Entry 1UPB (X-ray diffraction, 2.35 A resolution); this record covers chains B and D of the 4 polymer chains in the assembly.

== Chain B (and D) ==
Molecule: Carboxyethylarginine synthase
Source organism: Streptomyces clavuligerus
Notes: chain D of this document is another copy of the same molecule, construct and numbering; everything in this record applies to it too
UniProt: Q9LCV9 (Q9LCV9); numbering as in UniProt (aligned over 1-573)
Amino-acid sequence (573 residues; numbered 1 to 573; the number before each row is that of its first residue):
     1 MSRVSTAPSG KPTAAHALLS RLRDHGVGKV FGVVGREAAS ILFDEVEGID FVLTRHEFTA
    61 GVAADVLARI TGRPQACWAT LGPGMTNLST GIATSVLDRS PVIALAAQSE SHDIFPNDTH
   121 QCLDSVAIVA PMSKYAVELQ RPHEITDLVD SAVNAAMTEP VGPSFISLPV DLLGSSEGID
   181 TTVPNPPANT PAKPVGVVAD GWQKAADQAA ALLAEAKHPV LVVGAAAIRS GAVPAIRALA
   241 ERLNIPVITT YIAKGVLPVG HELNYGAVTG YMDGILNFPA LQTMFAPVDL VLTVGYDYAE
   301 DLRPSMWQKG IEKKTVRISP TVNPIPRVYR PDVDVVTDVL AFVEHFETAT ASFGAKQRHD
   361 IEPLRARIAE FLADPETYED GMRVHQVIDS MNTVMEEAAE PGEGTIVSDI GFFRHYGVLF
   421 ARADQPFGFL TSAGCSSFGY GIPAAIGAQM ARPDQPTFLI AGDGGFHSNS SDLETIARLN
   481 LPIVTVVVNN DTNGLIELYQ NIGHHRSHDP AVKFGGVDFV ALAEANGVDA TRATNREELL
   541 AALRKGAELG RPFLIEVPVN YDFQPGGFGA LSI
Not modelled in the structure: 1-11, 182-183, 573 (chain D: 1-11, 182-184, 573)
Ion coordination: Mg2+: Asp463, Asn490, Thr492 (together with thiamine diphosphate)
Small-molecule neighbours:
  - thiamine diphosphate (TPP), molecule 1: Val33, Val34, Gly35, Glu57, Thr80, Pro83, Gly84, Asn87, Gln121
  - thiamine diphosphate (TPP), molecule 2: Ile410, Gly411, Phe412, Phe413, Ser436, Ser437, Phe438, Gly462, Asp463, Gly464, Gly465, Asn490, Thr492, Asn493, Gly494, Leu495, Ile496, Tyr561
Swiss-Prot annotation at these positions:
  - binding site (substrate): Tyr271, Asp301, Arg414, His415, Leu571
  - binding site (thiamine diphosphate): Ile410 to Phe413, Ser436 to Phe438, Gly464, Gly465, Asn490 to Leu495, Tyr561
  - binding site (Mg(2+)): Asp463, Asn490, Thr492

== How chain B and chain D interact ==
Contacting residue pairs (35):
  Arg21(B) - Arg330(D)
  Arg141(B) - Arg327(D)
  Glu144(B) - Arg327(D)  salt bridge
  Asp147(B) - Arg327(D)  salt bridge
  Asp147(B) - Arg330(D)
  Leu148(B) - Arg327(D)
  Asp150(B) - Arg330(D)  salt bridge
  Ser151(B) - Pro326(D)
  Asn154(B) - Val322(D)
  Asn154(B) - Asn323(D)
  Pro186(B) - Arg330(D)
  Ala192(B) - Asp200(D)
  Lys193(B) - Asp200(D)  salt bridge
  Val195(B) - Val197(D)  hydrophobic
  Val195(B) - Val198(D)
  Gly196(B) - Val197(D)
  Gly196(B) - Val198(D)  hydrogen bond (backbone-backbone)
  Val197(B) - Val195(D)  hydrophobic
  Val197(B) - Gly196(D)
  Val198(B) - Val195(D)
  Val198(B) - Gly196(D)  hydrogen bond (backbone-backbone)
  Val198(B) - Val198(D)  hydrophobic
  Asp200(B) - Lys193(D)  salt bridge
  Val322(B) - Asn154(D)
  Val322(B) - Thr158(D)
  Asn323(B) - Asn154(D)
  Pro326(B) - Ser151(D)
  Arg327(B) - Arg141(D)
  Arg327(B) - Glu144(D)  salt bridge
  Arg327(B) - Asp147(D)  salt bridge
  Arg327(B) - Leu148(D)
  Arg330(B) - Arg21(D)
  Arg330(B) - Asp147(D)
  Arg330(B) - Asp150(D)  salt bridge
  Arg330(B) - Pro186(D)
Other interface residues (no listed pair), chain B (26 interface residues in all): Thr146, Thr158, Pro187, Ala199, Pro324
Other interface residues (no listed pair), chain D (24 interface residues in all): Thr146, Ala199, Pro324

== Overview ==
Chain B and chain D form an interface of 26 and 24 residues respectively; the contacts include 2 hydrogen
bonds and 8 salt bridges. Polar pairs include Glu144(B)-Arg327(D), Asp147(B)-Arg327(D) and
Asp150(B)-Arg330(D). Ligands of chain B: thiamine diphosphate.
Chain B and chain D are both Carboxyethylarginine synthase (Streptomyces clavuligerus); the structure,
Carboxyethylarginine synthase from Streptomyces clavuligerus, was determined by X-ray diffraction (same
publication as 1UPA and 1UPC).
